PDB entry 4ADG | X-ray diffraction, 2.18 A resolution | chains A and B of the 3 polymer chains in the assembly

[Chain A (and B)]
Molecule: E1 envelope glycoprotein
Organism: Rubella virus
Notes: fragment: ectodomain; chain B of this document is another copy of the same molecule, construct and numbering; everything in this record applies to it too
UniProtKB: P08563 (POLS_RUBVM); residues 1-436 here correspond to UniProt positions 583-1018 (UniProt number = residue number + 582)
Amino-acid sequence (473 residues; numbered 1 to 473; the number before each row is that of its first residue):
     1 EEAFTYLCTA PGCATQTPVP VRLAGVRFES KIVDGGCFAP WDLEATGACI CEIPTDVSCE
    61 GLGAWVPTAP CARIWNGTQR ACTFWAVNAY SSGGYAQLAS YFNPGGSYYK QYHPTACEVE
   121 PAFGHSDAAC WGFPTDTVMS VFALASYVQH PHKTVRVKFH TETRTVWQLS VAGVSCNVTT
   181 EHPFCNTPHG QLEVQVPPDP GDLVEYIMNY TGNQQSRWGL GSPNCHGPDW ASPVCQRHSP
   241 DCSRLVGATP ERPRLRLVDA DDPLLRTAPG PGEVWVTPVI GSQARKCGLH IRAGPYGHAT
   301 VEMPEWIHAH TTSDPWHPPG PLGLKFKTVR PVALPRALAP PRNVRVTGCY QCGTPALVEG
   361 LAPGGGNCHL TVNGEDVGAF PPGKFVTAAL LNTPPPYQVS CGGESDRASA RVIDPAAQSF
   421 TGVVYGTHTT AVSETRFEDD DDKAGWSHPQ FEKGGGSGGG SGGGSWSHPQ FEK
Not modelled in the structure: 210-212, 436-473 (chain B: 211-212, 436-473)
Disulfides: Cys8-Cys13, Cys37-Cys242, Cys49-Cys287, Cys51-Cys130, Cys59-Cys71, Cys82-Cys117, Cys176-Cys185, Cys225-Cys235, Cys349-Cys352, Cys368-Cys401
Covalent attachments: N-acetylglucosamine (NAG) linked to Asn177; 2-acetamido-2-deoxy-beta-D-galactopyranose (NGA) linked to Thr430
Metal / ion sites: Ca2+: Asn88, Ala89, Asp136, Thr137 (together with acetate ion)
Curated features (UniProtKB/Swiss-Prot):
  - binding site (Ca(2+)): Asn88, Ala89, Asp136, Thr137
  - glycosylation: Asn76 (N-linked (GlcNAc...) asparagine), Asn177 (N-linked (GlcNAc...) asparagine), Asn209 (N-linked (GlcNAc...) asparagine), Thr429 (O-linked (GalNAc...) threonine), Thr430 (O-linked (GalNAc...) threonine)

[Interface between chain A and chain B]
Contacting residue pairs - 134 pairs, chain A then chain B:
  Val33(A) - Pro228(B)
  Asp34(A) - Pro228(B)
  Phe38(A) - His226(B)
  Gln79(A) - Gly270(B)
  Gln79(A) - Pro271(B)
  Arg80(A) - Thr267(B)
  Asn103(A) - Phe123(B)
  Ser107(A) - Phe123(B)  hydrogen bond (side chain-backbone)
  Ser107(A) - Gly124(B)  hydrogen bond (side chain-backbone)
  Tyr108(A) - Phe123(B)
  Tyr108(A) - Gly124(B)
  Gln111(A) - Gly124(B)
  Pro114(A) - Pro263(B)
  Thr115(A) - Asp262(B)
  Thr115(A) - Pro263(B)
  Ala116(A) - Pro263(B)
  Ala116(A) - Leu264(B)
  Glu118(A) - Arg256(B)  salt bridge
  Phe159(A) - Asn224(B)
  Phe159(A) - His226(B)
  Glu162(A) - Pro200(B)
  Glu162(A) - Leu220(B)
  Glu162(A) - Trp316(B)
  Arg164(A) - Pro198(B)
  Thr180(A) - Gln195(B)  hydrogen bond (backbone-side chain)
  Thr180(A) - Val196(B)
  Thr180(A) - Pro198(B)
  Glu181(A) - Gln195(B)  hydrogen bond (backbone-side chain)
  Glu181(A) - Pro197(B)
  Glu181(A) - Pro198(B)
  Glu181(A) - Pro318(B)
  Glu181(A) - Pro319(B)
  His182(A) - Gly320(B)
  Pro183(A) - Gln195(B)
  Phe184(A) - Phe4(B)  hydrophobic
  Phe184(A) - Tyr6(B)
  Phe184(A) - Gln195(B)
  Gln191(A) - Phe4(B)
  Glu193(A) - Lys325(B)  salt bridge
  Asp199(A) - Pro198(B)
  Cys225(A) - His226(B)
  Val234(A) - His226(B)
  His238(A) - His226(B)  hydrogen bond (side chain-backbone)
  His238(A) - Gly227(B)
  Leu245(A) - His298(B)
  Val246(A) - Trp230(B)
  Val246(A) - Gly297(B)
  Gly247(A) - Trp230(B)
  Gly247(A) - Gly297(B)  hydrogen bond (backbone-backbone)
  Gly247(A) - His298(B)
  Thr249(A) - His298(B)  hydrogen bond
  Arg252(A) - Ala268(B)
  Arg252(A) - Pro269(B)
  Arg252(A) - Gly270(B)
  Arg252(A) - Glu273(B)  salt bridge
  Lys327(A) - Lys325(B)
  Val329(A) - Glu2(B)
  Val329(A) - Ala3(B)  hydrophobic
  Val329(A) - Phe4(B)
  Pro331(A) - Phe4(B)
  Val332(A) - Phe4(B)  hydrogen bond (backbone-backbone)
  Val332(A) - Thr17(B)
  Leu334(A) - Thr5(B)
  Leu334(A) - Tyr6(B)
  Cys352(A) - Pro228(B)
  Thr354(A) - Ala309(B)
  Thr354(A) - His310(B)  hydrogen bond (side chain-backbone)
  Thr354(A) - Thr311(B)
  Pro355(A) - Thr312(B)
  Pro355(A) - Trp316(B)
  Asn367(A) - Cys8(B)
  Val377(A) - Pro319(B)
  Gly378(A) - Pro319(B)
  Ala379(A) - Cys8(B)
  Ala379(A) - Ala10(B)
  Ala379(A) - Cys13(B)
  Phe380(A) - Ala10(B)  hydrophobic
  Pro381(A) - Pro11(B)
  Pro381(A) - Gly12(B)
  Pro381(A) - Cys13(B)
  Ala388(A) - Trp316(B)
  Leu390(A) - Leu220(B)  hydrophobic
  Leu390(A) - Trp316(B)
  Gln418(A) - Pro228(B)
  Gln418(A) - Ala309(B)  hydrogen bond (side chain-backbone)
  Gln418(A) - His310(B)  hydrogen bond (backbone-side chain)
  Ser419(A) - Pro228(B)
  Ser419(A) - Trp230(B)  hydrogen bond (backbone-side chain)
  Thr421(A) - Trp306(B)
  Thr421(A) - Ala309(B)
  Thr421(A) - His310(B)  hydrogen bond (backbone-side chain)
  Gly422(A) - Val301(B)
  Gly422(A) - Glu302(B)  hydrogen bond (backbone-backbone)
  Gly422(A) - Glu305(B)
  Gly422(A) - Trp306(B)
  Val423(A) - Ala231(B)  hydrophobic
  Val423(A) - Ala299(B)  hydrophobic
  Val423(A) - Thr300(B)
  Val423(A) - Val301(B)  hydrophobic
  Val424(A) - Ala299(B)
  Val424(A) - Thr300(B)  hydrogen bond (backbone-backbone)
  Val424(A) - Glu302(B)
  Tyr425(A) - His298(B)
  Tyr425(A) - Ala299(B)  hydrophobic
  Gly426(A) - Pro295(B)
  Gly426(A) - His298(B)  hydrogen bond (backbone-backbone)
  Thr427(A) - Ala268(B)
  Thr427(A) - Pro269(B)
  Thr427(A) - Arg292(B)
  Thr427(A) - Ala293(B)
  His428(A) - Ile291(B)
  His428(A) - Arg292(B)
  His428(A) - Ala293(B)  hydrogen bond (backbone-backbone)
  Thr429(A) - His290(B)
  Thr429(A) - Ile291(B)
  Thr430(A) - Ala45(B)
  Thr430(A) - His290(B)
  Thr430(A) - Ile291(B)  hydrogen bond (backbone-backbone)
  Ala431(A) - Leu289(B)
  Ala431(A) - His290(B)
  Val432(A) - Gly47(B)
  Val432(A) - Pro67(B)
  Val432(A) - Gly288(B)
  Val432(A) - Leu289(B)  hydrogen bond (backbone-backbone)
  Val432(A) - Ile291(B)  hydrophobic
  Glu434(A) - Gly281(B)
  Glu434(A) - Ser282(B)  hydrogen bond (side chain-backbone)
  Glu434(A) - Gln283(B)
  Glu434(A) - Lys286(B)
  Glu434(A) - Cys287(B)
  Glu434(A) - Gly288(B)
  Thr435(A) - Ala64(B)
  Thr435(A) - Gln283(B)
  Thr435(A) - Lys286(B)  hydrogen bond
Other interface residues (no listed pair), chain A (73 interface residues in all): Gly35, Cys235, Glu251, Lys325, Arg330, Gly353, Asp376, Ala389, Pro415
Other interface residues (no listed pair), chain B (80 interface residues in all): Thr46, Ala48, Trp65, His125, Asp199, Asp229, Glu251, Arg254, Trp275, Ile280, Pro321, Gly323

[In short]
73 residues of chain A face 80 of chain B across their interface, with 21 hydrogen bonds and 3 salt bridges.
Among the polar pairs are Glu118(A)-Arg256(B), Glu193(A)-Lys325(B) and Arg252(A)-Glu273(B).
N-acetylglucosamine is covalently linked to Asn177(A). Covalently linked
2-acetamido-2-deoxy-beta-D-galactopyranose: at Thr430(A).
Chain A and chain B are both E1 envelope glycoprotein (Rubella virus); the structure, Crystal structure of the
Rubella virus envelope Glycoprotein E1 in post-fusion form (crystal form II), was determined by X-ray
diffraction (same publication as 4ADI, 4ADJ and 4B3V).
